PDB entry 5NQD | X-ray diffraction, 2.20 A resolution | chains E and F of the 4 polymer chains in the assembly

[Chain E]
Protein: AroA
Source organism: Rhizobium sp. NT-26
Notes: EC 1.20.98.1
UniProt: Q6VAL8 (Q6VAL8_9RHIZ); numbering as in UniProt (aligned over 2-844)
Chain sequence (843 residues; numbered 2 to 844; the number before each row is that of its first residue):
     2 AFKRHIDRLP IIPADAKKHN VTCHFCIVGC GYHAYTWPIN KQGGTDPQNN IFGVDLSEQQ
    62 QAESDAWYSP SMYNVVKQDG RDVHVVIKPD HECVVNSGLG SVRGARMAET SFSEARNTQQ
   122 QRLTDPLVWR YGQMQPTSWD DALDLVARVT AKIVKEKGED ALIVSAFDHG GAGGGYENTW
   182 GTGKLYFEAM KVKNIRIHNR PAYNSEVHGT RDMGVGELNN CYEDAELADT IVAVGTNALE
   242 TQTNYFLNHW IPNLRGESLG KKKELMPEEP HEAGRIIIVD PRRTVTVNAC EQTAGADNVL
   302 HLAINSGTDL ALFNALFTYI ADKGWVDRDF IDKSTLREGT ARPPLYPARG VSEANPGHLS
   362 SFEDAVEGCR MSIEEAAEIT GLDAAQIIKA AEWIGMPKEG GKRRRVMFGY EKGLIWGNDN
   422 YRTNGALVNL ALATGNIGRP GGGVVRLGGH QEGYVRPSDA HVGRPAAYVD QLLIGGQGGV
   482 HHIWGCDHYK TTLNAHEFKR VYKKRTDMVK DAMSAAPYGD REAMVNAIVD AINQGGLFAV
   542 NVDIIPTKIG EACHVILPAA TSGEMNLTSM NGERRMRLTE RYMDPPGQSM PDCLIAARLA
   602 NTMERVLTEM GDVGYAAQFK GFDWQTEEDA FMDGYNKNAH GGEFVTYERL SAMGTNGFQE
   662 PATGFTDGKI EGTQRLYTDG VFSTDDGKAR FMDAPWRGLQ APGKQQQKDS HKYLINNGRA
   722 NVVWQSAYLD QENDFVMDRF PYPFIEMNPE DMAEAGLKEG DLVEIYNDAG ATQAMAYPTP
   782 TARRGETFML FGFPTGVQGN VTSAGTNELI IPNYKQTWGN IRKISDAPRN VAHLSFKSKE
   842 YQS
Bound ions: 3Fe-4S cluster Fe: C24, C27, C31
Small-molecule neighbours:
  - molybdenum(iv) ion / oxygen atom: H199, N200, K413, G450, H451, R720
  - 3Fe-4S cluster (F3S): C24, F26, C27, V29, G30, C31, Y33, G101, S102, R104, G105, T244, N245
  - molybdopterin guanosine dinucleotide (MGD; 2-amino-5,6-dimercapto-7-methyl-3,7,8a,9-tetrahydro-8-oxa-1,3,9,10-tetraaza-anthracen-4-one guanosine dinucleotide), molecule 1: C27, R104, V235, G236, T237, N238, E241, T242, Q243, V280, D281, P282, R283, T285, I305, S307, G308, D310, E412, K413, G414, G449, G450, H451, N717, N718, G719, R720, A721, N722, V724, W725, Q726, F789, F792, K816, Q817
  - molybdopterin guanosine dinucleotide (MGD), molecule 2: A173, G174, H199, N200, K413, W417, H451, G486, C487, D488, H489, T492, V543, D544, I545, I546, T548, A560, A561, T562, D593, N718, G719, R720, Q726, S727, Y729, F792, Q799, G800, T803, Y815, K816

[Chain F]
Protein: Arsenite oxidase small subunit AioB Rieske [2Fe-2S] cluster
Source organism: Rhizobium sp. NT-26
Notes: EC 1.20.98.1
UniProt: L0NMC5 (L0NMC5_9RHIZ); residues 44-175 here = UniProt positions 44-175
Chain sequence (132 residues; row label = number of the first residue in the row):
    44 AAGVEYPANR LANISELTLN EPLDVAYPDE DAAGVLLKLG TRVEGGVGPD GDIVGFSTIC
   104 PHKGAPLSYS ADNKTFNCPG HFSVFDPEKG GQQVWGQATQ NLPQYVLRVA DNGDIFAEGV
   164 DELIYGRLSN VL
Sequence notes: conflict A108 (Phe in L0NMC5)
Bound ions: 2Fe-2S cluster Fe: C103, H105, C121, H124
Small-molecule neighbours: 2Fe-2S cluster (FES): C103, H105, K106, G107, A108, C121, G123, H124, F125, S126, Q140

[Chain E / chain F interface]
Pairs across the interface (121; chain E residue first):
  A2(E) with E87(F), hydrogen bond (backbone-side chain); K132(F); G133(F)
  F3(E) with N144(F), hydrogen bond (backbone-side chain)
  K4(E) with G133(F), hydrogen bond (side chain-backbone); N144(F); L145(F), hydrogen bond (side chain-backbone); Q147(F), hydrogen bond; D164(F), salt bridge; E165(F)
  R5(E) with T142(F), hydrogen bond (side chain-backbone); Q143(F); D164(F); E165(F), salt bridge
  H6(E) with D164(F), hydrogen bond (backbone-backbone)
  I7(E) with L166(F)
  D8(E) with V47(F); Y49(F), hydrogen bond; V163(F); L166(F); S172(F); N173(F), hydrogen bond (backbone-backbone)
  R9(E) with A44(F), hydrogen bond (side chain-backbone); A45(F), hydrogen bond (side chain-backbone); G46(F); V47(F); L166(F); L171(F); S172(F)
  L10(E) with L166(F), hydrophobic; L171(F), hydrogen bond (backbone-backbone)
  L57(E) with L175(F)
  S58(E) with L175(F)
  E59(E) with D74(F); L175(F)
  Q60(E) with D74(F); Y168(F), hydrogen bond (side chain-backbone); G169(F); R170(F), hydrogen bond; L175(F)
  Q61(E) with G169(F), hydrogen bond (backbone-backbone)
  Q62(E) with Y168(F)
  A63(E) with K106(F); G107(F); Y168(F)
  E64(E) with K106(F), hydrogen bond (backbone-backbone); Y168(F), hydrogen bond (backbone-side chain)
  S65(E) with Y168(F), hydrogen bond (backbone-side chain)
  W68(E) with P104(F); Q143(F); L166(F); I167(F); Y168(F), hydrophobic; G169(F); R170(F), hydrogen bond (side chain-backbone); L171(F)
  Y69(E) with L166(F); L171(F)
  S70(E) with T142(F), hydrogen bond; Q143(F)
  P71(E) with Q143(F); E165(F); L166(F), hydrophobic
  S72(E) with T142(F), hydrogen bond
  G99(E) with K106(F), hydrogen bond (backbone-side chain)
  L100(E) with H105(F); H124(F)
  G101(E) with H105(F), hydrogen bond (backbone-side chain)
  S102(E) with Q140(F)
  V103(E) with G139(F); Q140(F), hydrogen bond (backbone-side chain); A141(F); T142(F)
  A106(E) with T142(F)
  L240(E) with W138(F), hydrophobic
  E241(E) with W138(F), hydrogen bond
  T244(E) with Q140(F)
  L248(E) with H124(F); F125(F), hydrophobic
  R256(E) with P122(F)
  A290(E) with F125(F), hydrophobic
  T294(E) with F125(F)
  N722(E) with W138(F); G139(F), hydrogen bond (side chain-backbone); Q140(F), hydrogen bond
  F736(E) with Q136(F); A141(F); T142(F); Q143(F); N144(F)
  D739(E) with Q135(F), hydrogen bond
  R740(E) with Q135(F), hydrogen bond; Q136(F), hydrogen bond (side chain-backbone); V137(F), hydrogen bond (side chain-backbone)
  Y778(E) with V137(F)
  A833(E) with K132(F)
  H834(E) with K132(F); Q135(F)
  L835(E) with K132(F); Q135(F)
  S836(E) with D129(F), hydrogen bond; Q135(F), hydrogen bond (backbone-side chain); V137(F)
  K838(E) with N116(F), hydrogen bond (side chain-backbone); K117(F), hydrogen bond (side chain-backbone); T118(F); D129(F), salt bridge; E131(F), salt bridge; V137(F)
  S839(E) with V137(F)
  K840(E) with V127(F); W138(F)
  E841(E) with V127(F)
  Y842(E) with N120(F); C121(F); P122(F); F125(F); V127(F)
  Q843(E) with S113(F), hydrogen bond; N116(F), hydrogen bond; N120(F), hydrogen bond (backbone-side chain)
Other interface residues (no listed pair), chain E (58 interface residues in all): I12, P90, R104, R107, I252, V286, S844
Other interface residues (no listed pair), chain F (55 interface residues in all): A75, F99, A108, S111, G123, S126

[Overview]
58 residues of chain E and 55 residues of chain F are in contact, with 38 hydrogen bonds and 4 salt bridges.
Polar contacts include K4(E)-D164(F), R5(E)-E165(F) and K838(E)-D129(F). Ligands of chain E: molybdopterin
guanosine dinucleotide, molybdenum(iv) ion / oxygen atom and 3Fe-4S cluster.
Chain E is AroA and chain F is Arsenite oxidase small subunit AioB Rieske [2Fe-2S] cluster, both from
Rhizobium sp. NT-26; the structure, Arsenite oxidase AioAB from Rhizobium sp. str. NT-26 mutant AioBF108A, was
determined by X-ray diffraction.
